Entry 9CAY (electron microscopy, 3.17 A resolution); this record covers chains E and A of the 3 polymer chains in the assembly.

== Chain E ==
Molecule: 29-nt DNA strand
Sequence (29 nucleotides; numbered 1 to 29; the number before each row is that of its first residue):
     1 GCAGTCAGCTCTACGGATGCCTCACAGCA
Not modelled in the structure: 1-5, 27-29

== Chain A ==
Name: Plastid replication-repair enzyme
Notes: EC 2.7.7.7
UniProt: Q8ILY1 (Q8ILY1_PLAF7); residues 1-628 here correspond to UniProt positions 1389-2016 (UniProt number = residue number + 1388)
Amino-acid sequence (628 residues; numbered 1 to 628; the number before each row is that of its first residue):
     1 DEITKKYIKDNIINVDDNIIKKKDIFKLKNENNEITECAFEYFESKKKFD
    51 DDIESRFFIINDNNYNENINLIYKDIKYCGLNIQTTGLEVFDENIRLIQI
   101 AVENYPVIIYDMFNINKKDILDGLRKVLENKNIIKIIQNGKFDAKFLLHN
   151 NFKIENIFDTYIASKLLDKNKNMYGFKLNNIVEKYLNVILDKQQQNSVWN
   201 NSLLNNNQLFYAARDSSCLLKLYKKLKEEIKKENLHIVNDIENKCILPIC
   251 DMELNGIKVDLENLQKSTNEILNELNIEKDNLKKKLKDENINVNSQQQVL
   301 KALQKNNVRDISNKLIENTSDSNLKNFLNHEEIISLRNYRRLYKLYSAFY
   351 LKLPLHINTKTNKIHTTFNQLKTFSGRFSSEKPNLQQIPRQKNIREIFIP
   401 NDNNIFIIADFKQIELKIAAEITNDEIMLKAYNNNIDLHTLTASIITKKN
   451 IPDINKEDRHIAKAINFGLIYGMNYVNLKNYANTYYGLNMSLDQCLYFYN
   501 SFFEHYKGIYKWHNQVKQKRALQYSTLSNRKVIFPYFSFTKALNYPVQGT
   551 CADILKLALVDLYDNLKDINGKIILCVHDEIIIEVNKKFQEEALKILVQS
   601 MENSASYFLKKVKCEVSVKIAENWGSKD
Not modelled in the structure: 1-56, 169-217, 628
Differences from the reference sequence: engineered mutation Asn82 (Asp1470 in Q8ILY1), Gln84 (Glu1472 in Q8ILY1)
Ion coordination: Mg2+: Asp410, Phe411, Asp579 (together with 2'-deoxyguanosine-5'-triphosphate)
Residues lining bound ligands: 2'-deoxyguanosine-5'-triphosphate (DGT): Arg377, Asp410, Phe411, Lys412, Gln413, Ile414, Glu415, His439, Arg459, His460, Lys463, Ala464, Phe467, Tyr471, Asn544, Gln548, Asp579

== Chain E / chain A interface ==
Residue-residue contacts - 34 pairs, chain E then chain A:
  DG8(E) - Gly472(A)  sugar contact
  DG8(E) - Asn474(A)  hydrogen bond to the phosphate
  DG8(E) - Phe537(A)  base contact
  DG8(E) - Ser538(A)  base contact
  DG8(E) - Phe539(A)  hydrogen bond to the base
  DC9(E) - Ala464(A)  base contact
  DC9(E) - Gly468(A)  sugar contact
  DC9(E) - Met473(A)  phosphate contact
  DC9(E) - Asn474(A)  phosphate contact
  DC9(E) - Asn477(A)  phosphate contact
  DC9(E) - Tyr481(A)  base contact
  DC9(E) - Thr540(A)  phosphate contact
  DT10(E) - Thr540(A)  sugar contact
  DT10(E) - Lys541(A)  phosphate contact
  DT10(E) - Asn544(A)  sugar contact
  DT10(E) - Gln548(A)  hydrogen bond to the base
  DC11(E) - Phe374(A)  phosphate contact
  DC11(E) - Lys541(A)  phosphate contact
  DT12(E) - Thr373(A)  sugar contact
  DT12(E) - Phe374(A)  phosphate contact
  DA13(E) - Glu381(A)  phosphate contact
  DA13(E) - Asn384(A)  sugar contact
  DA13(E) - Gln387(A)  base contact
  DC14(E) - Glu381(A)  phosphate contact
  DC14(E) - Lys382(A)  phosphate contact
  DG15(E) - Ser347(A)  phosphate contact
  DG16(E) - Tyr343(A)  sugar contact
  DG16(E) - Ser347(A)  phosphate contact
  DA17(E) - Asn292(A)  sugar contact
  DA17(E) - Ser295(A)  hydrogen bond to the phosphate
  DA17(E) - Gln297(A)  phosphate contact
  DT18(E) - Ser295(A)  phosphate contact
  DT18(E) - Gln297(A)  phosphate contact
  DT18(E) - Gln298(A)  hydrogen bond to the phosphate
Interface residues without a listed pair, chain A (34 interface residues in all): Asn294, Lys352, Lys372, Arg377, Ser379, Ser380, Phe467, Tyr471

== In short ==
11 residues of chain E face 34 of chain A across their interface; the contacts include 5 hydrogen bonds. Polar
contacts include DG8(E)-Phe539(A), DT10(E)-Gln548(A) and DG8(E)-Asn474(A). Chain A binds
2'-deoxyguanosine-5'-triphosphate. Asp410(A), Phe411(A) and Asp579(A) form the Mg2+ site.
Chain E is a 29-nt DNA strand and chain A is Plastid replication-repair enzyme; the structure, Ternary
structure of Plasmodium falciparum apicoplast DNA polymerase (exo-minus), was determined by electron
microscopy (same publication as 9DG1).
